PDB entry 2CHG | X-ray diffraction, 2.10 A resolution | chain A

== Chain A ==
Name: Replication factor C small subunit
Source organism: Archaeoglobus fulgidus
Notes: fragment: domains 1 and 2, residues 1-226
Reference sequence: O28219 (RFCS_ARCFU); residues 1-226 here = UniProt positions 1-226
Sequence (226 residues; numbered 1 to 226; the number before each row is that of its first residue):
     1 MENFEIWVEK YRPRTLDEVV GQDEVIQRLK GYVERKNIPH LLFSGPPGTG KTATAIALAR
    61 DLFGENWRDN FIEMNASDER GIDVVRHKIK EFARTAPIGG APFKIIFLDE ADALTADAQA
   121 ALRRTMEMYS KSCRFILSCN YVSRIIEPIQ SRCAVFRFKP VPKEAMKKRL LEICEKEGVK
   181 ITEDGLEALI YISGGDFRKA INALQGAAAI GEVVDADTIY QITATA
Disordered / not traced: 1-3
Small-molecule neighbours: AMP-PNP (ANP; phosphoaminophosphonic acid-adenylate ester): V8, Y11, R12, P13, E18, V19, V20, Q22, P46, P47, G48, T49, G50, K51, T52, A53, V161, R169, F197, R198, I201
Swiss-Prot annotation at these positions:
  - binding site (ATP): G45 to T52
What the authors report for this chain:
  - mutagenesis - R152A: decreased catalytic activity
  - catalytic residues: R152

== Summary ==
Chain A binds AMP-PNP. From UniProt: 8 ATP-binding residues. The paper reports the catalytic residue R152;
R152A reduces catalytic activity.
Chain A is Replication factor C small subunit (Archaeoglobus fulgidus); the structure, Replication Factor C
domains 1 and 2, was determined by X-ray diffraction, deposited together with 2CHQ and 2CHV.
